Entry 4Y74 (X-ray diffraction, 2.70 A resolution); this record covers chains A and G of the 34 polymer chains in the assembly.

[Chain A]
Protein: Proteasome subunit alpha type-2
Source organism: Saccharomyces cerevisiae (strain ATCC 204508 / S288c)
Notes: EC 3.4.25.1
UniProtKB: P23639 (PSA2_YEAST); residues 1-250 here = UniProt positions 1-250
Amino-acid sequence (250 residues; each row starts with the number of its first residue):
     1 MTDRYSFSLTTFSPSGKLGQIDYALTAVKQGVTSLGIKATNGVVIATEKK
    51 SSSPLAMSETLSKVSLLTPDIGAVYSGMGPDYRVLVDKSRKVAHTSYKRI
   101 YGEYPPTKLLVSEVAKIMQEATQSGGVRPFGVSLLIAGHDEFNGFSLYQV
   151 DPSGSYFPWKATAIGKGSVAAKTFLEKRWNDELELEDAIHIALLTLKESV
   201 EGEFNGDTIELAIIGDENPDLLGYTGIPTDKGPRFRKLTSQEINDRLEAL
Swiss-Prot annotation at these positions:
  - cross-link: Lys108 (Glycyl lysine isopeptide (Lys-Gly) (interchain with G-Cter in ubiquitin))

[Chain G]
Protein: Proteasome subunit alpha type-1
Source organism: Saccharomyces cerevisiae (strain ATCC 204508 / S288c)
Notes: EC 3.4.25.1
UniProtKB: P21243 (PSA1_YEAST); residues -8 to 243 here correspond to UniProt positions 1-252 (UniProt number = residue number + 9)
Amino-acid sequence (252 residues; each row starts with the number of its first residue; numbers below 1 keep their minus sign (Met-8 is residue -8)):
    -8 MSGAAAASAAGYDRHITIFSPEGRLYQVEYAFKATNQTNINSLAVRGKDC
    42 TVVISQKKVPDKLLDPTTVSYIFCISRTIGMVVNGPIPDARNAALRAKAE
    92 AAEFRYKYGYDMPCDVLAKRMANLSQIYTQRAYMRPLGVILTFVSVDEEL
   142 GPSIYKTDPAGYYVGYKATATGPKQQEITTNLENHFKKSKIDHINEESWE
   192 KVVEFAITHMIDALGTEFSKNDLEVGVATKDKFFTLSAENIEERLVAIAE
   242 QD
Disordered / not traced: -8 to 1, 243
Metal / ion sites: Mg2+: Thr8, Arg122, Met125

[Interface between chain A and chain G]
Contacting residue pairs (65):
  Asp3(A) with Tyr124(G)
  Tyr5(A) with Ile7(G); Ala123(G), hydrophobic; Tyr124(G), hydrophobic
  Leu9(A) with Ile9(G), hydrophobic; Ala123(G), hydrophobic
  Gln20(A) with Ile9(G); Phe10(G), hydrogen bond (side chain-backbone)
  Tyr23(A) with Phe10(G); Ser11(G); Pro12(G), hydrophobic; Gly14(G)
  Ala24(A) with Phe10(G), hydrophobic
  Thr26(A) with Pro12(G); Glu13(G)
  Ala27(A) with Gly14(G)
  Ser52(A) with Tyr153(G), hydrogen bond
  Ser53(A) with Thr170(G)
  Pro54(A) with Lys158(G); Glu174(G)
  Leu55(A) with Tyr157(G); Lys158(G), hydrogen bond (backbone-backbone); Ala159(G); Thr170(G); Leu173(G), hydrophobic; Glu174(G); Phe177(G), hydrophobic
  Ala56(A) with Gly156(G); Tyr157(G), hydrophobic
  Met57(A) with Val155(G); Gly156(G), hydrogen bond (backbone-backbone); Tyr157(G); Lys158(G)
  Thr60(A) with Tyr146(G); Val155(G); Gly156(G), hydrogen bond (side chain-backbone)
  Leu61(A) with Tyr153(G), hydrophobic; Val155(G), hydrophobic
  Met78(A) with Phe10(G), hydrophobic; Leu16(G), hydrophobic
  Pro80(A) with Gln117(G); Ala151(G); Gly152(G); Tyr153(G)
  Asp81(A) with Gln117(G)
  Arg83(A) with Ala113(G), hydrogen bond (side chain-backbone); Asn114(G); Gly152(G), hydrogen bond (side chain-backbone); Tyr154(G)
  Val84(A) with Asn114(G); Gln117(G)
  Asp87(A) with Lys110(G), salt bridge; Asn114(G)
  Gly126(A) with Arg122(G); Ala123(G), hydrogen bond (backbone-backbone)
  Val127(A) with Gln121(G); Arg122(G)
  Arg128(A) with Thr8(G); Phe10(G); Leu16(G); Thr120(G), hydrogen bond (side chain-backbone); Gln121(G), hydrogen bond (backbone-backbone)
  Pro129(A) with Phe10(G)
  Phe130(A) with Gln121(G)
  Gly131(A) with Phe10(G)
Interface residues without a listed pair, chain A (30 interface residues in all): Thr2, Ala121
Interface residues without a listed pair, chain G (33 interface residues in all): Arg37

[In short]
30 residues of chain A face 33 of chain G across their interface, with 10 hydrogen bonds and 1 salt bridge.
Polar pairs include Asp87(A)-Lys110(G), Gln20(A)-Phe10(G) and Ser52(A)-Tyr153(G). Thr8(G), Arg122(G) and
Met125(G) coordinate Mg2+.
Here chain A is Proteasome subunit alpha type-2 and chain G is Proteasome subunit alpha type-1, both from
Saccharomyces cerevisiae (strain ATCC 204508 / S288c). Entry 4Y74 (Yeast 20S proteasome in complex with
Ac-LAL-ep) was determined by X-ray diffraction (same publication as 4Y69, 4Y6A, 4Y6V, 4Y6Z, 4Y70, 4Y75 and 34
further entries).
